Entry 6HW5 (X-ray diffraction, 2.90 A resolution); this record covers chains F and G of the 28 polymer chains in the assembly.

# Chain F
Name: Probable proteasome subunit alpha type-7
From: Saccharomyces cerevisiae (strain ATCC 204508 / S288c)
Notes: EC 3.4.25.1
UniProtKB: P21242 (PSA7_YEAST); residues -3 to 284 here correspond to UniProt positions 1-288 (UniProt number = residue number + 4)
Chain sequence (288 residues; numbered -3 to 284; the number before each row is that of its first residue; numbers below 1 keep their minus sign (Met-3 is residue -3)):
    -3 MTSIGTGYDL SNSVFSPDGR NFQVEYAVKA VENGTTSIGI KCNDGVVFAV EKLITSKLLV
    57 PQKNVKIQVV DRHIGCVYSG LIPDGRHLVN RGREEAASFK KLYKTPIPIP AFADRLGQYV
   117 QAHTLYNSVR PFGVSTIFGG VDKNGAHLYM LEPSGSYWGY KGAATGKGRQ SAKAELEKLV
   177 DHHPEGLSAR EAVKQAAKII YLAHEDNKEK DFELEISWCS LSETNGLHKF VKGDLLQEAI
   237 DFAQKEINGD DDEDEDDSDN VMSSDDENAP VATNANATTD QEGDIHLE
Not modelled in the structure: -3 to 1, 245-284
Curated features (UniProtKB/Swiss-Prot):
  - modified residue: Thr-2 (N-acetylthreonine)

# Chain G
Name: Proteasome subunit alpha type-1
From: Saccharomyces cerevisiae (strain ATCC 204508 / S288c)
Notes: EC 3.4.25.1
UniProtKB: P21243 (PSA1_YEAST); residues -8 to 243 here correspond to UniProt positions 1-252 (UniProt number = residue number + 9)
Chain sequence (252 residues; each row starts with the number of its first residue; numbers below 1 keep their minus sign (Met-8 is residue -8)):
    -8 MSGAAAASAA GYDRHITIFS PEGRLYQVEY AFKATNQTNI NSLAVRGKDC TVVISQKKVP
    52 DKLLDPTTVS YIFCISRTIG MVVNGPIPDA RNAALRAKAE AAEFRYKYGY DMPCDVLAKR
   112 MANLSQIYTQ RAYMRPLGVI LTFVSVDEEL GPSIYKTDPA GYYVGYKATA TGPKQQEITT
   172 NLENHFKKSK IDHINEESWE KVVEFAITHM IDALGTEFSK NDLEVGVATK DKFFTLSAEN
   232 IEERLVAIAE QD
Not modelled in the structure: -8 to 1, 243
Metal / ion sites: Mg2+: Thr8, Tyr119, Arg122, Met125

# How chain F and chain G interact
Pairs across the interface - 66 pairs, chain F then chain G:
  Thr2(F) with His6(G), hydrogen bond (backbone-side chain)
  Gly3(F) with His6(G)
  Tyr4(F) with Arg5(G); His6(G); Tyr21(G), hydrogen bond
  Ser9(F) with Arg126(G)
  Val10(F) with His6(G); Gln18(G)
  Phe11(F) with Gln18(G), hydrogen bond (backbone-side chain); Tyr21(G); Ala22(G), hydrophobic; Arg126(G); Pro127(G)
  Ser12(F) with Tyr21(G)
  Pro13(F) with Tyr21(G), hydrophobic; Lys24(G), hydrogen bond (backbone-side chain)
  Asp14(F) with Lys24(G)
  Gly15(F) with Tyr21(G); Ala25(G)
  Lys37(F) with Asp56(G), salt bridge
  Asp110(F) with Arg82(G)
  Gln114(F) with Arg82(G), hydrogen bond (side chain-backbone); Asn83(G); Leu86(G)
  Gln117(F) with Pro79(G); Asp80(G); Asn83(G), hydrogen bond; Arg126(G); Leu128(G)
  Thr120(F) with Arg126(G), hydrogen bond (backbone-side chain)
  Leu121(F) with Asn83(G); Tyr124(G); Met125(G), hydrophobic; Arg126(G), hydrogen bond (backbone-backbone); Leu128(G), hydrophobic
  Tyr122(F) with Tyr124(G), hydrophobic; Met125(G), hydrophobic
  Ser150(F) with Pro79(G)
  Gly151(F) with Pro79(G)
  Ser152(F) with Ile78(G); Pro79(G)
  Tyr153(F) with Arg82(G), hydrogen bond (backbone-side chain)
  Trp154(F) with Leu55(G), hydrophobic; Thr59(G); Val60(G), hydrophobic; Ser61(G); Tyr62(G); Ile78(G), hydrophobic; Arg82(G)
  Gly155(F) with Leu55(G); Asp56(G), hydrogen bond (backbone-backbone); Thr59(G), hydrogen bond (backbone-side chain)
  Tyr156(F) with Leu54(G); Leu55(G); Asp56(G)
  Lys157(F) with Lys53(G); Leu54(G), hydrogen bond (backbone-backbone); Leu55(G); Asp56(G)
  Gly158(F) with Leu54(G), hydrogen bond (backbone-backbone)
  Lys169(F) with Leu54(G)
  Leu172(F) with Leu54(G)
  Glu173(F) with Lys53(G), salt bridge; Leu54(G)
  Val176(F) with Leu54(G), hydrophobic
  Asp177(F) with Lys53(G), salt bridge
Other interface residues (no listed pair), chain F (32 interface residues in all): Tyr145
Other interface residues (no listed pair), chain G (29 interface residues in all): Asp52, Pro57, Gly129

# In short
32 residues of chain F face 29 of chain G across their interface; the contacts include 13 hydrogen bonds and 3
salt bridges. Polar pairs include Lys37(F)-Asp56(G), Glu173(F)-Lys53(G) and Asp177(F)-Lys53(G). Thr8(G),
Tyr119(G), Arg122(G) and Met125(G) coordinate Mg2+.
Chain F is Probable proteasome subunit alpha type-7 and chain G is Proteasome subunit alpha type-1, both from
Saccharomyces cerevisiae (strain ATCC 204508 / S288c); the structure, Yeast 20S proteasome in complex with 18,
was determined by X-ray diffraction, deposited together with 6HTB, 6HTC, 6HTD, 6HTP, 6HTR, 6HUB and 30 further
entries.
